PDB entry 6W2V | X-ray diffraction, 2.40 A resolution | chain A

Chain A:
Molecule: Junction 23 DHR14-DHR18
From: synthetic construct
Sequence (236 residues; each row starts with the number of its first residue):
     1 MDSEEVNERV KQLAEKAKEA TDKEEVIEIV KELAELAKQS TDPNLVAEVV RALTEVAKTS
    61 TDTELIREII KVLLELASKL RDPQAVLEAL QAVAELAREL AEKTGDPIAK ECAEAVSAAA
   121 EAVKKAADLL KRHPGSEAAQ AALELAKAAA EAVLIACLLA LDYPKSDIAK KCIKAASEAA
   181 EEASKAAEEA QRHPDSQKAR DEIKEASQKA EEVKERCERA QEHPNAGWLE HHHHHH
Unresolved in the structure: 1-19, 232-236
Cystine bridges: Cys-112/Cys-157, Cys-172/Cys-217

Overview:
Chain A is Junction 23 DHR14-DHR18 (synthetic construct); the structure, Junction 23, DHR14-DHR18, was
determined by X-ray diffraction (same publication as 6W2Q, 6W2R and 6W2W).
